1D02 - chains D and A of the 4 polymer chains in the assembly; structure by X-ray diffraction, 1.70 A resolution.

# Chain D
Molecule: 10-nt DNA strand
Sequence (10 nucleotides; numbered 1 to 10; the number before each row is that of its first residue):
     1 GCCAATTGGC

# Chain A
Protein: Type II restriction enzyme muni
Notes: EC 3.1.21.4
UniProt: P43642 (T2MU_MYCSP); numbering as in UniProt (aligned over 1-202)
Sequence (202 residues; numbered 1 to 202; the number before each row is that of its first residue):
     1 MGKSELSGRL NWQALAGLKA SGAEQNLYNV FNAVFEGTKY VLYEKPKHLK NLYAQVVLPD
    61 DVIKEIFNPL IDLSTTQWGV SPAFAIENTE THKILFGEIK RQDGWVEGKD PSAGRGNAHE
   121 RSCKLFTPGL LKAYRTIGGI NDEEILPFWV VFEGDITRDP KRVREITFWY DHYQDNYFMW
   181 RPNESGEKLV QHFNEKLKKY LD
Not modelled in the structure: 1-5
Construct notes: engineered mutation Ala-83 (Asp in P43642)

# Interface between chain D and chain A
Pairs across the interface - 26 pairs, chain D then chain A:
  DG1(D) with Lys-45(A), base contact; Lys-50(A), phosphate contact
  DC2(D) with Lys-50(A), salt bridge to the phosphate; Gln-77(A), phosphate contact; Trp-78(A), phosphate contact; Gly-79(A), hydrogen bond to the phosphate; Ser-81(A), hydrogen bond to the phosphate
  DC3(D) with Val-80(A), phosphate contact; Ser-81(A), hydrogen bond to the phosphate; Arg-121(A), sugar contact; Lys-124(A), salt bridge to the phosphate
  DA4(D) with Ile-99(A), phosphate contact; Lys-100(A), salt bridge to the phosphate; Arg-121(A), salt bridge to the phosphate
  DA5(D) with Arg-101(A), salt bridge to the phosphate; Ala-118(A), base contact; Arg-121(A), hydrogen bond to the base
  DT6(D) with Gln-102(A), phosphate contact; Asp-103(A), hydrogen bond to the phosphate; Gly-116(A), base contact; Asn-117(A), hydrogen bond to the base; Ala-118(A), hydrogen bond to the base
  DT7(D) with Arg-115(A), base contact; Gly-116(A), base contact
  DG8(D) with Arg-115(A), hydrogen bond to the base
  DG9(D) with Arg-115(A), base contact

# Summary
9 residues of chain D and 18 residues of chain A are in contact, with 8 hydrogen bonds and 5 salt bridges.
Polar pairs include DA5(D)/Arg-121(A), DT6(D)/Asn-117(A) and DT6(D)/Ala-118(A).
Here chain D is a 10-nt DNA strand and chain A is Type II restriction enzyme muni. Entry 1D02 (Crystal
structure of muni restriction endonuclease in complex with cognate DNA) was determined by X-ray diffraction.
